9I2R - chains D and E of the 8 polymer chains in the assembly; structure by electron microscopy, 2.59 A resolution.

[Chain D (and E)]
Name: Putative transmembrane protein Wzc
From: Escherichia coli
Notes: chain E of this document is another copy of the same molecule, construct and numbering; everything in this record applies to it too
Reference sequence: Q9X4B9 (Q9X4B9_ECOLX); residues 1-714 here = UniProt positions 1-714
Amino-acid sequence (727 residues; each row starts with the number of its first residue):
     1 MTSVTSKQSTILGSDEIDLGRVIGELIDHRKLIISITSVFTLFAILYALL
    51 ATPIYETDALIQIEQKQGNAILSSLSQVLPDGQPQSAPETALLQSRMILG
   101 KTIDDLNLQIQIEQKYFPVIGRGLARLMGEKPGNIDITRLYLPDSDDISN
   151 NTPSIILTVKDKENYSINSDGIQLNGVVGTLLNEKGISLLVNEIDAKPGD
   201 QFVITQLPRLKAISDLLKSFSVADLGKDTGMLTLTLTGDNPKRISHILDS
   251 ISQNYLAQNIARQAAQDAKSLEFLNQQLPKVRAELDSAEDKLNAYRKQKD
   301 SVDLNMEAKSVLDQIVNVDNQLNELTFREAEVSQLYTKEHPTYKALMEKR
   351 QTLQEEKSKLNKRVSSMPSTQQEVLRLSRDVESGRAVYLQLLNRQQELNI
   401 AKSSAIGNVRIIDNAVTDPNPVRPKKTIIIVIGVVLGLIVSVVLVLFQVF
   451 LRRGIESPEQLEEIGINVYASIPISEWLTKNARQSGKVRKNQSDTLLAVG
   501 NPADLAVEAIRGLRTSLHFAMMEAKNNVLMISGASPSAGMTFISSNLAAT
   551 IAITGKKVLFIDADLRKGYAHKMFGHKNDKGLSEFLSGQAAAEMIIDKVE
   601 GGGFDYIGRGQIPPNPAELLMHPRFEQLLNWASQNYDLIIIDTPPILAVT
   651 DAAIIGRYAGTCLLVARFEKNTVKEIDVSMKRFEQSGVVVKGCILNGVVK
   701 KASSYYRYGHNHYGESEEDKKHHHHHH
Unresolved in the structure: 1-16, 65-84, 262-408, 478-493, 705-727
Construct notes: conflict Gly-121 (Ala in Q9X4B9), Arg-126 (Gly in Q9X4B9); engineered mutation Met-540 (Lys in Q9X4B9); expression tag (715-727)
Bound ions: Mg2+: Thr-541 (together with ADP)
Ligand contacts: ADP (adenosine-5'-diphosphate): Ile-472, Pro-473, Ile-474, Ser-475, Pro-536, Ser-537, Ala-538, Gly-539, Met-540, Thr-541, Phe-542, Tyr-569, Arg-667, Asn-696, Gly-697
Reported in the primary citation:
  - specificity-determining residues: Glu-675 (proposed by the authors, not directly observed)

[Chain D / chain E interface]
Contacting residue pairs (39; chain D residue first):
  Gly-20(D) / Arg-453(E)
  Ile-23(D) / Leu-451(E)  hydrophobic
  Asp-58(D) / Arg-96(E)  hydrogen bond (backbone-side chain)
  Gly-129(D) / Ile-148(E)
  Lys-131(D) / Ile-148(E)
  Thr-229(D) / Ala-87(E)
  Thr-229(D) / Pro-88(E)
  Met-231(D) / Pro-88(E)  hydrophobic
  Met-231(D) / Ala-91(E)  hydrophobic
  Arg-410(D) / Gln-258(E)
  Ile-412(D) / Leu-92(E)  hydrophobic
  Ile-412(D) / Ser-95(E)
  Ile-412(D) / Met-97(E)  hydrophobic
  Asp-413(D) / Ser-95(E)
  Asp-413(D) / Arg-96(E)  hydrogen bond (side chain-backbone)
  Asp-413(D) / Met-97(E)
  Asn-414(D) / Arg-96(E)  hydrogen bond (backbone-side chain)
  Val-416(D) / Arg-96(E)
  Val-416(D) / Leu-210(E)  hydrophobic
  Thr-417(D) / Leu-210(E)
  Pro-419(D) / Leu-210(E)
  Glu-459(D) / Lys-674(E)  salt bridge
  Val-468(D) / Gln-685(E)  hydrogen bond (backbone-side chain)
  Tyr-469(D) / Gln-685(E)
  Glu-508(D) / Arg-566(E)  salt bridge
  Glu-508(D) / Val-649(E)
  Arg-511(D) / Glu-618(E)  salt bridge
  Arg-511(D) / Thr-650(E)
  Gly-512(D) / Thr-650(E)
  Arg-514(D) / Glu-618(E)  salt bridge
  Arg-514(D) / Met-621(E)  hydrogen bond
  Thr-515(D) / Thr-650(E)  hydrogen bond
  Thr-515(D) / Ile-654(E)
  Thr-515(D) / Ser-686(E)
  Ser-516(D) / Gln-685(E)
  Phe-519(D) / Gln-685(E)
  Phe-519(D) / Gly-687(E)
  Ile-553(D) / Glu-618(E)
  Thr-554(D) / Met-621(E)
Interface residues without a listed pair, chain D (29 interface residues in all): Leu-60, Asp-228, Ala-415
Interface residues without a listed pair, chain E (26 interface residues in all): Phe-447, Ala-617, Ala-648, Ala-653

[In short]
Chain D and chain E form an interface of 29 and 26 residues respectively; the contacts include 6 hydrogen
bonds and 4 salt bridges. Polar contacts include Glu-459(D)/Lys-674(E), Glu-508(D)/Arg-566(E) and
Arg-511(D)/Glu-618(E). Bound to chain D: ADP. From the paper: the specificity determinant Glu-675(D).
Chain D and chain E are both Putative transmembrane protein Wzc (Escherichia coli); the structure,
Wzc-K540M-3YE MgADP C8, was determined by electron microscopy (same publication as 9I2Q, 9EXO, 9EXP, 9EXQ and
9EXR).
